7KRN - chains D and T of the 7 polymer chains in the assembly; structure by electron microscopy, 3.40 A resolution.

== Chain D ==
Molecule: Non-structural protein 8
From: Severe acute respiratory syndrome coronavirus 2
UniProt: P0DTD1 (R1AB_SARS2); residues 1-198 here correspond to UniProt positions 3943-4140 (UniProt number = residue number + 3942)
Amino-acid sequence (199 residues; each row starts with the number of its first residue; numbering starts at 0):
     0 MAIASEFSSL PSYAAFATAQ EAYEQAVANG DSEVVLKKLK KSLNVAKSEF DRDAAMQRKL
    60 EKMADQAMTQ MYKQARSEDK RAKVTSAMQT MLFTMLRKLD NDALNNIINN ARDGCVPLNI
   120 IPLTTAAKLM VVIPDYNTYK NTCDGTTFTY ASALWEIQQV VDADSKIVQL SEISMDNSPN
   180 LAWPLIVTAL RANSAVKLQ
Unresolved in the structure: 0-6, 192-198
Construct notes: initiating methionine (0)
Swiss-Prot annotation at these positions:
  - site: Gln198 (Cleavage)

== Chain T ==
Molecule: 55-nt RNA strand
Sequence (55 nucleotides; each row starts with the number of its first residue):
     1 CUAUCCCCAU GUGAUUUUAA UAGCUUCUUA GGAGAAUGAC GUAGCAUGCU ACGCG
Unresolved in the structure: 1-5, 13-17, 54-55

== Interface between chain D and chain T ==
Residue-residue contacts (4; chain D residue first):
  Lys40(D) - A39(T)  phosphate contact
  Lys40(D) - C40(T)  phosphate contact
  Asn43(D) - G38(T)  sugar contact
  Gln65(D) - U28(T)  sugar contact
Also at the interface, not in a pair above, chain D (5 interface residues in all): Ser47, Lys61
Also at the interface, not in a pair above, chain T (5 interface residues in all): U29

== Summary ==
The chain D/chain T interface involves 5 residues from each chain.
Here chain D is Non-structural protein 8 (Severe acute respiratory syndrome coronavirus 2) and chain T is a
55-nt RNA strand. Entry 7KRN (Structure of SARS-CoV-2 backtracked complex bound to nsp13 helicase -
nsp13(1)-BTC) was determined by electron microscopy, deposited together with 7KRO and 7KRP.
